PDB entry 3EYA | X-ray diffraction, 2.50 A resolution | chains B and C of the 4 polymer chains in the assembly

== Chain B (and C) ==
Protein: Pyruvate dehydrogenase [cytochrome]
From: Escherichia coli
Notes: EC 1.2.2.2; chain C of this document is another copy of the same molecule, construct and numbering; everything in this record applies to it too
Reference sequence: P07003 (POXB_ECOLI); residues 1-549 here = UniProt positions 1-549
Amino-acid sequence (549 residues; row label = number of the first residue in the row):
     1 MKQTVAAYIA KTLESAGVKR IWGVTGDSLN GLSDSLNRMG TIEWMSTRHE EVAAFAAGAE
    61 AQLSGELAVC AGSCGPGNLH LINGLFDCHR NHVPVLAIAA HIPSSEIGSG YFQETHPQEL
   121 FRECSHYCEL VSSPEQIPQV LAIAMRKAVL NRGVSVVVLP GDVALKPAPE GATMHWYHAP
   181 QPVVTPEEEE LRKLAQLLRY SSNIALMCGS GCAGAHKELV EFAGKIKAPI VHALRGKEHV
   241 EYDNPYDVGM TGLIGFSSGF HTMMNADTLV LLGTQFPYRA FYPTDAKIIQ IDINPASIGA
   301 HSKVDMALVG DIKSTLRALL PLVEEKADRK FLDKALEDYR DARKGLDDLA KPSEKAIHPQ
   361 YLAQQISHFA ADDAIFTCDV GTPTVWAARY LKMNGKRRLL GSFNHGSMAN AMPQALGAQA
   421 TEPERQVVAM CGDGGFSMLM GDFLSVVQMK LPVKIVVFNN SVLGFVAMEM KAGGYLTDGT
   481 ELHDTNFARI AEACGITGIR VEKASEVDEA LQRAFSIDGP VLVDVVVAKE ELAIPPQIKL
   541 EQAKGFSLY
Disordered / not traced: 467-477, 536-549 (chain C: 1, 467-478, 536-549)
Bound ions: Mg2+: Asp433, Asn460, Val462 (together with thiamine diphosphate)
Small-molecule neighbours:
  - FAD (flavin-adenine dinucleotide): His92, Gly209, Ser210, Gly211, His232, Ala233, Leu234, Arg235, Gly236, Thr251, Gly252, Leu253, Ile254, Gly255, Gly273, Thr274, Gln275, Phe276, Pro277, Tyr278, Asp292, Ile293, Asn294, Ser297, Gly310, Asp311, Ile312, Val380, Gly381, Thr384, Ser402, Phe403, Asn404, Phe465
  - thiamine diphosphate (TPP), molecule 1: Val24, Thr25, Gly26, Glu50, Ser73, Pro76, Gly77, His80, Gln113
  - thiamine diphosphate (TPP), molecule 2: Val380, Gly381, Thr382, Pro383, Gly406, Ser407, Met408, Gly432, Asp433, Gly434, Gly435, Met438, Asn460, Val462, Leu463, Gly464, Phe465, Val466
What the authors report for this chain:
  - catalytic residues: Phe465 (proposed by the authors, not directly observed)
  - binding site for flavin-adenine dinucleotide: Phe465
  - binding site for thiamine diphosphate: Phe465

== Interface between chain B and chain C ==
Contacting residue pairs (56; chain B residue first):
  Gln139(B) - Arg279(C)  hydrogen bond
  Gln139(B) - Ala300(C)
  Ala142(B) - Gly299(C)
  Ile143(B) - Ala296(C)
  Ile143(B) - Ala300(C)  hydrophobic
  Arg146(B) - Pro295(C)
  Arg146(B) - Ile298(C)
  Arg146(B) - Ala307(C)
  Lys147(B) - Ala296(C)
  Leu150(B) - Pro295(C)  hydrophobic
  Leu150(B) - Val309(C)  hydrophobic
  Asn151(B) - Pro295(C)
  Thr173(B) - Lys303(C)
  Tyr177(B) - Glu190(C)  hydrogen bond
  Tyr177(B) - Lys193(C)  hydrogen bond
  Tyr177(B) - Asp305(C)
  Tyr177(B) - Met306(C)
  Tyr177(B) - Ala307(C)
  Ala179(B) - Ala307(C)
  Pro180(B) - Glu190(C)
  Gln181(B) - Glu187(C)
  Pro182(B) - Val184(C)  hydrophobic
  Pro182(B) - Thr185(C)
  Pro182(B) - Val309(C)
  Val183(B) - Val183(C)
  Val183(B) - Val184(C)
  Val183(B) - Thr185(C)  hydrogen bond (backbone-backbone)
  Val183(B) - Glu187(C)
  Val184(B) - Pro182(C)  hydrophobic
  Val184(B) - Val183(C)
  Val184(B) - Val184(C)  hydrophobic
  Thr185(B) - Pro182(C)
  Thr185(B) - Val183(C)  hydrogen bond (backbone-backbone)
  Glu187(B) - Gln181(C)
  Glu187(B) - Val183(C)
  Glu190(B) - Tyr177(C)  hydrogen bond
  Glu190(B) - Pro180(C)
  Lys193(B) - Tyr177(C)  hydrogen bond
  Arg279(B) - Gln139(C)  hydrogen bond
  Pro295(B) - Arg146(C)
  Pro295(B) - Leu150(C)  hydrophobic
  Pro295(B) - Asn151(C)
  Ala296(B) - Ile143(C)
  Ala296(B) - Lys147(C)
  Ile298(B) - Arg146(C)
  Gly299(B) - Ala142(C)
  Ala300(B) - Gln139(C)
  Ala300(B) - Ile143(C)  hydrophobic
  Lys303(B) - Thr173(C)
  Asp305(B) - Tyr177(C)
  Met306(B) - Tyr177(C)
  Ala307(B) - Arg146(C)
  Ala307(B) - Tyr177(C)
  Ala307(B) - Ala179(C)
  Val309(B) - Leu150(C)  hydrophobic
  Val309(B) - Pro182(C)
Other interface residues (no listed pair), chain B (33 interface residues in all): Glu135, His178, Pro186
Other interface residues (no listed pair), chain C (33 interface residues in all): Glu135, His178, Pro186

== Overview ==
The chain B/chain C interface involves 33 residues from each chain, with 8 hydrogen bonds. Among the polar
pairs are Gln139(B)-Arg279(C), Tyr177(B)-Glu190(C) and Tyr177(B)-Lys193(C). Ligands of chain B: thiamine
diphosphate and flavin-adenine dinucleotide. Asp433(B), Asn460(B) and Val462(B) form the Mg2+ site. From the
paper: the catalytic residue Phe465(B); a binding site for flavin-adenine dinucleotide at Phe465(B).
Chain B and chain C are both Pyruvate dehydrogenase [cytochrome] (Escherichia coli); the structure, Structural
basis for membrane binding and catalytic activation of the peripheral membrane enzyme pyruvate oxidase from
..., was determined by X-ray diffraction, deposited together with 3EY9.
